8ESZ - chains 6 and 3 of the 43 polymer chains in the assembly; structure by electron microscopy, 3.40 A resolution.

[Chain 6]
Molecule: NADH-ubiquinone oxidoreductase chain 6
Source organism: Drosophila melanogaster
Notes: EC 7.1.1.2
UniProt: P18933 (NU6M_DROME); residues 1-174 here = UniProt positions 1-174
Sequence (174 residues; row label = number of the first residue in the row):
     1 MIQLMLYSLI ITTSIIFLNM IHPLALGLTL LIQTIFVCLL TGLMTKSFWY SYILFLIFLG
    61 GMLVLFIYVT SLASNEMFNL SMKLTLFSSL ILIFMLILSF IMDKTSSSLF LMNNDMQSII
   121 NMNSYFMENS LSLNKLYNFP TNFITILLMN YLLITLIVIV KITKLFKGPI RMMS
Ligand contacts:
  - 1,2-Distearoyl-sn-glycerophosphoethanolamine (3PE), molecule 1: Phe139, Phe143, Ile146
  - 1,2-Distearoyl-sn-glycerophosphoethanolamine (3PE), molecule 2: Asn150, Leu153, Ile154, Ile157
  - 1,2-diacyl-sn-glycero-3-phosphocholine (PC1): Leu24, Gly27, Leu28, Leu31, Met62, Phe66, Phe78, Leu80
  - WSF ((2R)-3-{[(S)-hydroxy(3-methylbutoxy)phosphoryl]oxy}-2-(octanoyloxy)propyl decanoate): Ile35, Phe36, Cys38, Leu39, Phe48, Ser51, Tyr52, Phe55

[Chain 3]
Molecule: NADH-ubiquinone oxidoreductase chain 3
Source organism: Drosophila melanogaster
Notes: EC 7.1.1.2
UniProt: P18930 (NU3M_DROME); residues 1-117 here = UniProt positions 1-117
Sequence (117 residues; row label = number of the first residue in the row):
     1 MFSIIFIALL ILLITTIVMF LASILSKKAL IDREKSSPFE CGFDPKSSSR LPFSLRFFLI
    61 TIIFLIFDVE IALILPMIII MKYSNIMIWT ITSIIFILIL LIGLYHEWNQ GMLNWSN
Ligand contacts:
  - 1,2-Distearoyl-sn-glycerophosphoethanolamine (3PE), molecule 1: Ile17, Phe20, Leu21, Ser23, Ile24
  - 1,2-Distearoyl-sn-glycerophosphoethanolamine (3PE), molecule 2: Leu98, Leu101, Ile102, Tyr105, Trp108, Asn109, Asn114
  - 1,2-Distearoyl-sn-glycerophosphoethanolamine (3PE), molecule 3: Ile102, Tyr105, His106, Asn109
  - 1,2-diacyl-sn-glycero-3-phosphocholine (PC1): Leu25, Ser26, Lys27, Lys28, Ala29
  - WSF ((2R)-3-{[(S)-hydroxy(3-methylbutoxy)phosphoryl]oxy}-2-(octanoyloxy)propyl decanoate): Met1, Ile4, Ile5, Ala8

[Chain 6 / chain 3 interface]
Residue-residue contacts (91):
  Ile2(6) with Phe2(3), hydrophobic
  Leu39(6) with Met1(3); Ile5(3), hydrophobic
  Leu43(6) with Met1(3), hydrophobic; Phe2(3), hydrophobic
  Phe48(6) with Met1(3), hydrophobic
  Trp49(6) with Leu75(3); Pro76(3); Ile79(3), hydrophobic
  Ile53(6) with Leu75(3), hydrophobic
  Leu56(6) with Asp68(3)
  Ile57(6) with Val69(3), hydrophobic; Ala72(3), hydrophobic
  Gly60(6) with Phe64(3); Leu65(3); Asp68(3)
  Gly61(6) with Leu65(3)
  Val64(6) with Thr61(3)
  Ile67(6) with Leu55(3), hydrophobic; Phe57(3), hydrophobic; Thr61(3)
  Tyr68(6) with Leu55(3), hydrophobic; Phe58(3); Ile62(3)
  Thr70(6) with Pro52(3); Phe53(3), hydrogen bond (backbone-backbone)
  Ser71(6) with Pro52(3); Phe53(3), hydrogen bond (side chain-backbone)
  Ser74(6) with Arg50(3), hydrogen bond (side chain-backbone); Leu51(3); Pro52(3)
  Asn75(6) with Arg50(3), hydrogen bond (backbone-backbone)
  Met127(6) with Ile79(3), hydrophobic; Tyr83(3)
  Asn129(6) with Ile79(3)
  Ser130(6) with Ile79(3); Ile80(3); Tyr83(3)
  Leu133(6) with Ile80(3)
  Asn134(6) with Ile80(3); Tyr83(3), hydrogen bond (side chain-backbone); Ser84(3), hydrogen bond
  Leu136(6) with Pro76(3), hydrophobic
  Tyr137(6) with Leu73(3), hydrogen bond (side chain-backbone); Met77(3); Ile80(3), hydrophobic; Ile88(3); Thr92(3)
  Asn138(6) with Ser84(3), hydrogen bond; Ile88(3)
  Asn142(6) with Ile88(3); Thr92(3)
  Ile146(6) with Ile95(3), hydrophobic
  Met149(6) with Thr92(3); Ile95(3), hydrophobic; Phe96(3), hydrophobic; Ile99(3), hydrophobic
  Leu152(6) with Ile66(3), hydrophobic; Val69(3), hydrophobic; Glu70(3)
  Leu153(6) with Ile99(3), hydrophobic; Gly103(3)
  Thr155(6) with Ile66(3)
  Leu156(6) with Phe67(3), hydrophobic; Glu107(3)
  Ile159(6) with Leu59(3), hydrophobic; Ile62(3), hydrophobic
  Val160(6) with Leu59(3), hydrophobic; Glu107(3); Gln110(3); Met112(3), hydrophobic
  Thr163(6) with Phe58(3); Leu59(3)
  Lys164(6) with Phe58(3)
  Leu165(6) with Leu59(3), hydrophobic; Met112(3); Asn114(3); Ser116(3), hydrogen bond (backbone-side chain)
  Phe166(6) with Met112(3), hydrophobic
  Gly168(6) with Phe58(3); Ser116(3), hydrogen bond (backbone-side chain)
  Pro169(6) with Leu55(3); Arg56(3); Ser116(3)
  Ile170(6) with Phe53(3); Ser54(3); Leu55(3), hydrogen bond (backbone-backbone); Phe58(3), hydrophobic
  Arg171(6) with Pro52(3); Ser54(3)
  Met172(6) with Pro52(3), hydrophobic
Other interface residues (no listed pair), chain 6 (49 interface residues in all): Leu63, Phe126, Leu131, Phe139, Asn150, Lys161
Other interface residues (no listed pair), chain 3 (48 interface residues in all): Phe6, Ile63, Ile74, Trp89, Gly111, Trp115

[In short]
The interface between chain 6 and chain 3 involves 49 residues on one side and 48 on the other; the contacts
include 11 hydrogen bonds. Polar pairs include Ser71(6)-Phe53(3), Ser74(6)-Arg50(3) and Asn134(6)-Tyr83(3).
Here chain 6 is NADH-ubiquinone oxidoreductase chain 6 and chain 3 is NADH-ubiquinone oxidoreductase chain 3,
both from Drosophila melanogaster. Entry 8ESZ (Structure of mitochondrial complex I from Drosophila
melanogaster, Helix-locked state) was determined by electron microscopy together with 8ESW from the same
study.
